PDB entry 7YRN | electron microscopy, 2.99 A resolution | chains F and G of the 9 polymer chains in the assembly

# Chain F
Protein: 1B03 Fab antibody Heavy Chain
Organism: Homo sapiens
Notes: antibody fragment or engineered binder
Chain sequence (223 residues; numbered 1 to 223; the number before each row is that of its first residue):
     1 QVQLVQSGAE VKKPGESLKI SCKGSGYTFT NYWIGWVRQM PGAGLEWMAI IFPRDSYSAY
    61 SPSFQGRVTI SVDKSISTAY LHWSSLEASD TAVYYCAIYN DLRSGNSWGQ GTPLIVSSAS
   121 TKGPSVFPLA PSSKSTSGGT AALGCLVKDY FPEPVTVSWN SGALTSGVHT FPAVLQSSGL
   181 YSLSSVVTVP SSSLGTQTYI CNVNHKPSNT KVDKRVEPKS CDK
Disordered / not traced: 119-223
Disulfides: Cys22-Cys96

# Chain G
Protein: 1B03 Fab antibody Light Chain
Organism: Homo sapiens
Notes: antibody fragment or engineered binder
Chain sequence (214 residues; row label = number of the first residue in the row):
     1 DIQMTQSPSS LSASVGDRVT ITCRASQSIT KYLNWYQQKP GRAPKLLIHT TSTLQSGVPS
    61 RFSGSGSGTD FTLTISSLQL EDFGTYYCQQ SFSTLWTFGQ GTKLDIKRTV AAPSVFIFPP
   121 SDEQLKSGTA SVVCLLNNFY PREAKVQWKV DNALQSGNSQ ESVTEQDSKD STYSLSSTLT
   181 LSKADYEKHK VYACEVTHQG LSSPVTKSFN RGEC
Disordered / not traced: 108-214
Disulfides: Cys23-Cys88

# Interface between chain F and chain G
Residue-residue contacts (27):
  Gln39(F) - Gln38(G)  hydrogen bond
  Gly44(F) - Tyr87(G)
  Leu45(F) - Pro44(G)  hydrophobic
  Leu45(F) - Phe98(G)
  Trp47(F) - Trp96(G)
  Ile50(F) - Thr94(G)
  Tyr95(F) - Ala43(G)  hydrophobic
  Tyr99(F) - Ser91(G)
  Tyr99(F) - Phe92(G)  hydrogen bond (side chain-backbone)
  Tyr99(F) - Ser93(G)  hydrogen bond (side chain-backbone)
  Tyr99(F) - Thr94(G)  hydrogen bond (side chain-backbone)
  Tyr99(F) - Leu95(G)  hydrogen bond (side chain-backbone)
  Tyr99(F) - Trp96(G)
  Arg103(F) - His49(G)
  Arg103(F) - Thr53(G)
  Arg103(F) - Ser56(G)
  Ser104(F) - Tyr32(G)
  Ser104(F) - Asn34(G)  hydrogen bond
  Ser104(F) - His49(G)
  Gly105(F) - Leu46(G)
  Asn106(F) - Tyr36(G)
  Asn106(F) - Leu46(G)
  Asn106(F) - Trp96(G)
  Trp108(F) - Tyr36(G)
  Trp108(F) - Pro44(G)
  Trp108(F) - Phe98(G)  hydrophobic
  Gly109(F) - Ala43(G)
Other interface residues (no listed pair), chain F (15 interface residues in all): Ala43, Gln110
Other interface residues (no listed pair), chain G (21 interface residues in all): Arg42, Thr50, Leu54

# In short
15 residues of chain F and 21 residues of chain G are in contact, with 6 hydrogen bonds. Among the polar pairs
are Gln39(F)-Gln38(G), Tyr99(F)-Phe92(G) and Tyr99(F)-Ser93(G).
Here chain F is 1B03 Fab antibody Heavy Chain and chain G is 1B03 Fab antibody Light Chain, both from Homo
sapiens. Entry 7YRN (Cyro-EM structure of HCMV glycoprotein B in complex with 1B03 Fab) was determined by
electron microscopy.
